Entry 1SVT (X-ray diffraction, 2.81 A resolution); this record covers chains A and G of the 21 polymer chains in the assembly.

== Chain A (and G) ==
Protein: groEL protein
From: Escherichia coli
Notes: chain G of this document is another copy of the same molecule, construct and numbering; everything in this record applies to it too
UniProt: P0A6F5 (CH60_ECOLI); residues 2-525 here correspond to UniProt positions 1-524 (UniProt number = residue number - 1)
Chain sequence (524 residues; numbered 2 to 525; the number before each row is that of its first residue):
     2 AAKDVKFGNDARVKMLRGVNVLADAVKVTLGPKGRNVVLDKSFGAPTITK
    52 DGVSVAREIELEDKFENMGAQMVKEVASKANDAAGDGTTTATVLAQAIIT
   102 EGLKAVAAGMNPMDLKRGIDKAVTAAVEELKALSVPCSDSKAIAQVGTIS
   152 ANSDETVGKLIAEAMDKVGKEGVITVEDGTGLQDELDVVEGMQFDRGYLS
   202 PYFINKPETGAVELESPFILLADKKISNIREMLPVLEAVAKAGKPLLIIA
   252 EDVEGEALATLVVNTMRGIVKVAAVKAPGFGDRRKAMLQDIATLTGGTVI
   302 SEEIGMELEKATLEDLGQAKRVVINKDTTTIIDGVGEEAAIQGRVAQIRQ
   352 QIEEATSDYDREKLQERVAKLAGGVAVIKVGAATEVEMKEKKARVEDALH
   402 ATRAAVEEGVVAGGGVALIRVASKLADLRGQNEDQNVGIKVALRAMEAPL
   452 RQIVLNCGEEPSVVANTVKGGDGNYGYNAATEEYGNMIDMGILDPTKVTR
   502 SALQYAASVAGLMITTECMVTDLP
Ion coordination: K+: Thr-30, Lys-51, Thr-90 (together with ADP, aluminium fluoride); Mg2+: Asp-87 (together with ADP, aluminium fluoride); aluminium fluoride Al: Asp-87, Thr-89 (together with ADP)
Small-molecule neighbours: ADP / aluminium fluoride: Thr-30, Leu-31, Gly-32, Pro-33, Lys-51, Asp-52, Gly-53, Asp-87, Gly-88, Thr-89, Thr-90, Thr-91, Ile-150, Ser-151, Asp-398, Gly-414, Gly-415, Gly-416, Ile-454, Tyr-478, Asn-479, Ala-480, Ala-481, Met-488, Ile-493, Asp-495
Reported in the primary citation:
  - conformationally variable residues (domain motion): Arg-197, Glu-386

== Chain A / chain G interface ==
Residue-residue contacts (62; chain A residue first):
  Asp-25(A) with Phe-8(G)
  Ala-26(A) with Phe-8(G), hydrophobic; Cys-519(G), hydrophobic
  Val-29(A) with Glu-518(G)
  Lys-34(A) with Asn-112(G)
  Gly-35(A) with Met-114(G)
  Arg-36(A) with Pro-113(G); Thr-516(G); Glu-518(G), salt bridge
  Asn-37(A) with Leu-513(G); Thr-516(G), hydrogen bond (backbone-backbone); Thr-517(G); Glu-518(G), hydrogen bond (backbone-backbone); Cys-519(G)
  Val-38(A) with Cys-519(G)
  Val-39(A) with Met-69(G), hydrophobic; Thr-517(G); Cys-519(G), hydrogen bond (backbone-backbone); Met-520(G); Val-521(G), hydrogen bond (backbone-backbone)
  Leu-40(A) with Val-521(G), hydrophobic
  Asp-41(A) with Met-69(G); Val-521(G), hydrogen bond (backbone-backbone); Thr-522(G), hydrogen bond
  Ala-46(A) with Gln-72(G)
  Pro-47(A) with Met-69(G), hydrophobic; Gln-72(G); Met-73(G)
  Ile-49(A) with Met-73(G), hydrophobic
  Glu-59(A) with Lys-4(G), salt bridge
  Ile-60(A) with Val-521(G), hydrophobic
  Glu-61(A) with Ala-2(G), hydrogen bond (side chain-backbone); Ala-3(G); Lys-4(G), hydrogen bond (backbone-backbone)
  Leu-62(A) with Ala-3(G)
  Glu-63(A) with Ala-3(G); Leu-524(G)
  Leu-183(A) with Gln-505(G)
  Tyr-203(A) with Glu-304(G), hydrogen bond
  Pro-208(A) with Gln-348(G)
  Glu-209(A) with Gln-351(G), hydrogen bond (backbone-side chain); Glu-355(G)
  Thr-210(A) with Glu-355(G)
  Val-263(A) with Glu-304(G)
  Val-264(A) with Glu-304(G); Ile-305(G); Gly-306(G)
  Met-267(A) with Ile-305(G), hydrophobic
  Arg-268(A) with Ile-305(G), hydrogen bond (side chain-backbone); Gly-306(G), hydrogen bond (side chain-backbone)
  Ala-384(A) with Lys-80(G); Tyr-506(G); Ser-509(G)
  Thr-385(A) with Glu-76(G); Tyr-506(G); Ser-509(G), hydrogen bond; Val-510(G)
  Glu-386(A) with Glu-76(G), hydrogen bond (backbone-side chain)
  Val-387(A) with Glu-76(G), hydrogen bond (backbone-side chain); Val-510(G), hydrophobic
  Glu-388(A) with Ser-509(G), hydrogen bond; Leu-513(G)
Also at the interface, not in a pair above, chain A (37 interface residues in all): Pro-33, Asn-153, Gly-211, Ala-260
Also at the interface, not in a pair above, chain G (39 interface residues in all): Val-6, Arg-13, Lys-65, Val-107, Met-111, Arg-118, Ser-302, Gln-352

== In short ==
37 residues of chain A face 39 of chain G across their interface, with 16 hydrogen bonds and 2 salt bridges.
Polar contacts include Arg-36(A)/Glu-518(G), Glu-59(A)/Lys-4(G) and Asp-41(A)/Thr-522(G). Chain A binds ADP /
aluminium fluoride. Thr-30(A), Lys-51(A) and Thr-90(A) coordinate K+. From the paper: conformational
variability at Arg-197(A) and Glu-386(A).
Both chains are groEL protein (Escherichia coli). Entry 1SVT (Crystal structure of GroEL14-GroES7-(ADP-AlFx)7)
was determined by X-ray diffraction, deposited together with 1SS8, 1SX3 and 1SX4.
